PDB entry 7UTU | electron microscopy, 3.00 A resolution | chains E and F of the 10 polymer chains in the assembly

Chain E (and F):
Molecule: Capsid protein 2
Source organism: Canis lupus familiaris
Notes: chain F of this document is another copy of the same molecule, construct and numbering; everything in this record applies to it too
UniProt: B2ZG07 (B2ZG07_PAVC); residues 37-584 here = UniProt positions 37-584
Amino-acid sequence (548 residues; numbered 37 to 584; the number before each row is that of its first residue):
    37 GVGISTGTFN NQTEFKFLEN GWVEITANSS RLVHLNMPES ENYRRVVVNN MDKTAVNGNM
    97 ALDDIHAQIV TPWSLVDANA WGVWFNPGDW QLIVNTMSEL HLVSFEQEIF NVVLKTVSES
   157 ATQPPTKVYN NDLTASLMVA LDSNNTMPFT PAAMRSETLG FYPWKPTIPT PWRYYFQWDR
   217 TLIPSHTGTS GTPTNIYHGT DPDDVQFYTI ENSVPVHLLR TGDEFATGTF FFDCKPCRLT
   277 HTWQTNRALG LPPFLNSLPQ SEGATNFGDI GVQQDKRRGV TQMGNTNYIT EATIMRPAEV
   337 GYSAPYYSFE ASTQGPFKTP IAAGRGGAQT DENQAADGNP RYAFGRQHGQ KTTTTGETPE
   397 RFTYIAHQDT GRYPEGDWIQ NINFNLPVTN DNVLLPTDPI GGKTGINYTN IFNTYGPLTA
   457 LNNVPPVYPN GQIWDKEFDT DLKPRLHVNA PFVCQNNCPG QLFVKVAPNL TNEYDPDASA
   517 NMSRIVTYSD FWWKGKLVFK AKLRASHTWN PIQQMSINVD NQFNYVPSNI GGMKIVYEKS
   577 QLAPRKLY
Unresolved in the structure: 156-161, 362-371
Cystine bridges: Cys490-Cys494

Interface between chain E and chain F:
Residue-residue contacts (78):
  Phe53(E) with Gly57(F); Leu539(F), hydrophobic
  Asn122(E) with Thr544(F); Trp545(F)
  Pro123(E) with Trp545(F)
  Gly124(E) with Trp545(F), hydrogen bond (backbone-backbone); Asn546(F)
  Asp125(E) with Ser542(F), hydrogen bond
  Gln127(E) with Arg540(F); Pro547(F); Ile548(F), hydrogen bond (side chain-backbone); Gln550(F)
  Leu128(E) with Arg540(F)
  Asn131(E) with Gln550(F)
  Thr132(E) with Thr132(F)
  Phe197(E) with Trp545(F)
  Pro199(E) with Trp545(F)
  Trp200(E) with Trp545(F), hydrophobic
  Pro295(E) with Asn565(F); Ile566(F)
  Gln296(E) with Ile566(F)
  Ser297(E) with Asn565(F); Ile566(F)
  Glu298(E) with Lys387(F), salt bridge; Ser564(F); Asn565(F); Ile566(F)
  Gly299(E) with Asn565(F), hydrogen bond (backbone-side chain)
  Asn302(E) with Asn565(F)
  Lys387(E) with Glu298(F), salt bridge
  Thr389(E) with Glu298(F), hydrogen bond
  Leu539(E) with Phe53(F), hydrophobic
  Arg540(E) with Leu128(F)
  Ser542(E) with Phe51(F); Gly124(F); Asp125(F), hydrogen bond; Leu128(F)
  Trp545(E) with Asn122(F); Pro123(F); Gly124(F), hydrogen bond (backbone-backbone); Trp200(F), hydrophobic; Tyr561(F); Met569(F)
  Asn546(E) with Tyr561(F); Val562(F)
  Pro547(E) with Gln127(F); Met551(F), hydrophobic; Ile553(F); Tyr561(F)
  Ile548(E) with Gln127(F), hydrogen bond (backbone-side chain); Ser552(F); Ile553(F), hydrogen bond (backbone-backbone)
  Gln549(E) with Ile553(F)
  Gln550(E) with Gln127(F); Asn131(F); Met551(F); Ser552(F)
  Met551(E) with Pro547(F), hydrophobic; Gln550(F)
  Ser552(E) with Ile548(F); Gln550(F)
  Ile553(E) with Pro547(F); Ile548(F); Gln549(F)
  Tyr561(E) with Trp545(F); Asn546(F); Pro547(F)
  Ser564(E) with Glu298(F)
  Asn565(E) with Pro295(F); Ser297(F), hydrogen bond (side chain-backbone); Glu298(F); Gly299(F); Asn302(F), hydrogen bond (side chain-backbone)
  Ile566(E) with Pro295(F); Gln296(F); Ser297(F); Glu298(F)
  Met569(E) with Trp545(F)
Also at the interface, not in a pair above, chain E (43 interface residues in all): Phe51, Glu55, Gly57, Tyr198, Thr544, Ile571
Also at the interface, not in a pair above, chain F (42 interface residues in all): Glu55, Pro199, Asn554, Ile571

In short:
43 residues of chain E and 42 residues of chain F are in contact; the contacts include 11 hydrogen bonds and 2
salt bridges. Among the polar pairs are Glu298(E)-Lys387(F), Asp125(E)-Ser542(F) and Gln127(E)-Ile548(F).
Both chains are Capsid protein 2 (Canis lupus familiaris). Entry 7UTU (CPV Total-Fab Polyclonal B Site Fab (1
of 2)) was determined by electron microscopy (same publication as 7UTP, 7UTR, 7UTS and 7UTV).
